Entry 2P3F (X-ray diffraction, 3.10 A resolution); this record covers chains H and L of the 3 polymer chains in the assembly.

[Chain H]
Protein: Coagulation factor X
From: Homo sapiens
Notes: EC 3.4.21.6; fragment: Activated factor Xa heavy chain domain
UniProt: P00742 (FA10_HUMAN); the construct lacks a stretch of the UniProt sequence and is renumbered around it, so the offset changes along the chain: 16-61 = UniProt 235-280; 62-124 = UniProt 282-344; 125-131 = UniProt 346-352; 132-147 = UniProt 355-370; 4 more segments
Amino-acid sequence (235 residues; row label = number of the first residue in the row; note: 2 numbers in that range are skipped by the numbering (no residue carries them; nothing is unmodelled there); a row labelled like 131A-131B holds insertion residues (131A, then the next letters in order)):
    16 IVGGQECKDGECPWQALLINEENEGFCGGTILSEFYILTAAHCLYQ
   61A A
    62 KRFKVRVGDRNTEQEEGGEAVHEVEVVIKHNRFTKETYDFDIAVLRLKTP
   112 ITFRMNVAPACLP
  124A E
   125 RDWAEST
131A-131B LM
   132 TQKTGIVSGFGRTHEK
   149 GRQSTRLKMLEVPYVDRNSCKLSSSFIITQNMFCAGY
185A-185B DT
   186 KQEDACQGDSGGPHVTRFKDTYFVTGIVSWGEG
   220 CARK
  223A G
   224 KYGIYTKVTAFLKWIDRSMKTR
Disulfides: Cys22-Cys27, Cys42-Cys58, Cys168-Cys182, Cys191-Cys220
Bound ions: Na+: Tyr185, Asp185A, Arg222, Lys224
Curated features (UniProtKB/Swiss-Prot):
  - active site (Charge relay system): His57, Asp102, Ser195

[Chain L]
Protein: Coagulation factor X
From: Homo sapiens
Notes: EC 3.4.21.6; fragment: EGF-like 2 domain
UniProt: P00742 (FA10_HUMAN); residues 85-138 here correspond to UniProt positions 125-178 (UniProt number = residue number + 40)
Amino-acid sequence (54 residues; numbered 85 to 138; the number before each row is that of its first residue):
    85 TRKLCSLDNGDCDQFCHEEQNSVVCSCARGYTLADNGKACIPTGPYPCGK
   135 QTLE
Not modelled in the structure: 85-87
Disulfides: Cys89-Cys100, Cys96-Cys109, Cys111-Cys124

[Chain H / chain L interface]
Disulfides between the chains: Cys122(H)-Cys132(L)
Pairs across the interface - 42 pairs, chain H then chain L:
  Gly25(H) with Gln135(L); Thr136(L), hydrogen bond (backbone-backbone)
  Glu26(H) with Gln135(L), hydrogen bond (backbone-side chain)
  Trp29(H) with Gly133(L); Lys134(L); Gln135(L)
  Phe114(H) with Tyr130(L), hydrophobic
  Arg115(H) with Tyr130(L); Thr136(L)
  Met116(H) with Tyr130(L); Thr136(L), hydrogen bond; Leu137(L), hydrogen bond (side chain-backbone)
  Asn117(H) with Thr136(L), hydrogen bond (backbone-side chain)
  Pro120(H) with Tyr130(L); Cys132(L); Gly133(L), hydrogen bond (backbone-backbone)
  Ala121(H) with Cys132(L)
  Cys122(H) with Ala112(L), hydrophobic; Tyr115(L), hydrophobic; Cys132(L), disulfide; Gly133(L)
  Glu124A(H) with Phe99(L); His101(L), salt bridge
  Trp127(H) with Asn93(L), hydrogen bond; Gln98(L), hydrogen bond (side chain-backbone); Phe99(L), hydrophobic; Cys100(L); His101(L)
  Thr131(H) with Asn93(L)
  Phe203(H) with Asn93(L); Asp97(L)
  Lys204(H) with Asp95(L); Cys96(L), hydrogen bond (side chain-backbone); Asp97(L), salt bridge
  Asp205(H) with Gly133(L); Lys134(L)
  Thr206(H) with Gly133(L); Lys134(L)
  Tyr207(H) with Gly133(L), hydrogen bond (backbone-backbone); Gln135(L)
  Phe208(H) with Gln98(L); Phe99(L), hydrophobic
Interface residues without a listed pair, chain H (25 interface residues in all): Asp24, Pro28, Ser48, Ala119, Leu123, Pro124
Interface residues without a listed pair, chain L (18 interface residues in all): Arg113

[In short]
25 residues of chain H and 18 residues of chain L are in contact; the contacts include 1 disulfide bond, 10
hydrogen bonds and 2 salt bridges. Polar pairs include Glu124A(H)-His101(L), Lys204(H)-Asp97(L) and
Glu26(H)-Gln135(L). From UniProt: 3 active-site residues on chain H.
Here chain H is Coagulation factor X and chain L is Coagulation factor X, both from Homo sapiens. Entry 2P3F
(Crystal structure of the factor Xa/NAP5 complex) was determined by X-ray diffraction.
